3IC0 - chains A and B of the 4 polymer chains in the assembly; structure by X-ray diffraction, 1.80 A resolution.

== Chain A ==
Protein: Hemoglobin subunit alpha
Organism: Homo sapiens
UniProtKB: P69905 (HBA_HUMAN); residue numbers follow UniProt; this construct covers 1-141
Sequence (141 residues; each row starts with the number of its first residue):
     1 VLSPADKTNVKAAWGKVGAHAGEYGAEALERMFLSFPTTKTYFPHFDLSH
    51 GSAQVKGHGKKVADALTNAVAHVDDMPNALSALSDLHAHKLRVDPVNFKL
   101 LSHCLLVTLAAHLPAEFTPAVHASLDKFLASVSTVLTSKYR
Covalent attachments: 2-[(2-methoxy-5-methylphenoxy)methyl]pyridine (B77) linked to Val1
Ion coordination: heme Fe: His87 (together with oxygen molecule)
Ligand contacts:
  - B77 (2-[(2-methoxy-5-methylphenoxy)methyl]pyridine), molecule 1: Leu2, Asp126, Lys127, Ala130, Ser131, Thr134
  - B77, molecule 2: Pro95, Phe98, Lys99, Ser102, Asp126, Leu129, Ala130, Ser133
  - B77, molecule 3: Thr134, Thr137, Ser138
  - heme (HEM): Met32, Thr39, Tyr42, Phe43, His45, Phe46, His58, Lys61, Val62, Ala65, Leu66, Leu83, Leu86, His87, Leu91, Val93, Asn97, Phe98, Leu101, Val132, Leu136
  - oxygen molecule (OXY): Leu29, Phe43, His58, Val62, His87
UniProt features mapped onto this chain:
  - site: Lys61 (Not glycated)

== Chain B ==
Protein: Hemoglobin subunit beta
Organism: Homo sapiens
UniProtKB: P68871 (HBB_HUMAN); numbering as in UniProt (aligned over 1-146)
Sequence (146 residues; numbered 1 to 146; the number before each row is that of its first residue):
     1 VHLTPEEKSAVTALWGKVNVDEVGGEALGRLLVVYPWTQRFFESFGDLST
    51 PDAVMGNPKVKAHGKKVLGAFSDGLAHLDNLKGTFATLSELHCDKLHVDP
   101 ENFRLLGNVLVCVLAHHFGKEFTPPVQAAYQKVVAGVANALAHKYH
Ion coordination: heme Fe: His92 (together with oxygen molecule)
Ligand contacts:
  - B77 (2-[(2-methoxy-5-methylphenoxy)methyl]pyridine), molecule 1: Val34, Tyr35, Pro36, Trp37
  - B77, molecule 2: Tyr35, Trp37, Glu101, Leu105
  - heme (HEM): Leu31, Thr38, Phe41, Phe42, Ser44, Phe45, His63, Lys66, Val67, Ala70, Phe71, Phe85, Leu88, Leu91, His92, Leu96, Val98, Asn102, Phe103, Leu106, Val137, Leu141
  - oxygen molecule (OXY): Leu28, Phe42, His63, Val67, His92, Leu106

== Chain A / chain B interface ==
Pairs across the interface (40):
  Glu30(A) with Pro124(B)
  Arg31(A) with Phe122(B), hydrogen bond (side chain-backbone); Thr123(B); Pro124(B); Gln127(B), hydrogen bond
  Leu34(A) with Pro124(B), hydrophobic; Pro125(B); Ala128(B)
  Ser35(A) with Gln127(B); Ala128(B), hydrogen bond (side chain-backbone); Gln131(B)
  Phe36(A) with Gln131(B)
  His103(A) with Asn108(B); Val111(B); Gln127(B); Gln131(B), hydrogen bond
  Cys104(A) with Gln127(B)
  Val107(A) with Val111(B), hydrophobic; Ala115(B); Gln127(B)
  Ala110(A) with Cys112(B); Ala115(B); His116(B)
  Ala111(A) with Ala115(B); Gly119(B)
  His112(A) with Lys120(B)
  Pro114(A) with His116(B), hydrogen bond (backbone-side chain)
  Phe117(A) with Arg30(B), hydrogen bond (backbone-side chain); His116(B)
  Thr118(A) with Arg30(B), hydrogen bond (backbone-side chain)
  Pro119(A) with Arg30(B); Val33(B); Met55(B), hydrophobic
  His122(A) with Arg30(B), hydrogen bond; Val34(B); Cys112(B)
  Ala123(A) with Val33(B); Val34(B)
  Asp126(A) with Val34(B); Tyr35(B), hydrogen bond
Other interface residues (no listed pair), chain A (21 interface residues in all): Glu23, Leu106, Ala120
Other interface residues (no listed pair), chain B (21 interface residues in all): Glu26, Pro51

== Summary ==
The chain A/chain B interface involves 21 residues from each chain, with 9 hydrogen bonds. Among the polar
pairs are Arg31(A)-Phe122(B), Arg31(A)-Gln127(B) and Ser35(A)-Ala128(B). One compound B77 molecule is bound
between chain A and chain B.
Here chain A is Hemoglobin subunit alpha and chain B is Hemoglobin subunit beta, both from Homo sapiens. Entry
3IC0 (Crystal Structure of liganded hemoglobin in complex with a potent antisickling agent, INN-298) was
determined by X-ray diffraction.
